Entry 4J8W (X-ray diffraction, 2.41 A resolution); this record covers chains A and J of the 10 polymer chains in the assembly.

[Chain A]
Protein: Histone H3.2
Source organism: Xenopus laevis
UniProt: P84233 (H32_XENLA); residues 1-135 here correspond to UniProt positions 2-136 (UniProt number = residue number + 1)
Amino-acid sequence (135 residues; each row starts with the number of its first residue):
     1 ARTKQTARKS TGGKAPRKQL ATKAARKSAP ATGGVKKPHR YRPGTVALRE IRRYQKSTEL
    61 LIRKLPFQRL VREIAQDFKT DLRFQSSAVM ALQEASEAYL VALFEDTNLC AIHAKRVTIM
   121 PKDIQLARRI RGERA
Disordered / not traced: 1-37, 135
Differences from the reference sequence: conflict Ala102 (Gly103 in P84233)
UniProt features mapped onto this chain:
  - modified residue: Arg2 (Asymmetric dimethylarginine), Thr3 (Phosphothreonine), Lys4 (Allysine), Gln5 (5-glutamyl dopamine), Thr6 (Phosphothreonine), Arg8 (Citrulline), Lys9 (N6,N6,N6-trimethyllysine), Ser10 (ADP-ribosylserine), Thr11 (Phosphothreonine), Lys14 (N6-(2-hydroxyisobutyryl)lysine), Arg17 (Asymmetric dimethylarginine), Lys18 (N6-(2-hydroxyisobutyryl)lysine), Lys23 (N6-(2-hydroxyisobutyryl)lysine), Arg26 (Citrulline), Lys27 (N6,N6,N6-trimethyllysine), Ser28 (ADP-ribosylserine), Lys36 (N6,N6,N6-trimethyllysine), Lys37 (N6-methyllysine), Tyr41 (Phosphotyrosine), Lys56 (N6,N6,N6-trimethyllysine) and 8 more in UniProt
  - lipidation: Cys110 (S-palmitoyl cysteine)

[Chain J]
Molecule: 145-nt DNA strand
Sequence (145 nucleotides; numbered -72 to 72; the number before each row is that of its first residue; numbers below 1 keep their minus sign (DA-72 is residue -72)):
   -72 ATCAATATCC ACCTGCAGAT ACTACCAAAA GTGTATTTGG AAACTGCTCC ATCAAAAGGC
   -12 ATGTTCAGCT GATTCAGCTG AACATGCCTT TTGATGGAGC AGTTTCCAAA TACACTTTTG
    48 GTAGTATCTG CAGGTGGATA TTGAT

[Interface between chain A and chain J]
Contacting residue pairs (27; chain A residue first):
  His39(A) - DA-68(J)  phosphate contact
  His39(A) - DT-67(J)  sugar contact
  Arg40(A) - DA9(J)  hydrogen bond to the base
  Arg40(A) - DC10(J)  sugar contact
  Tyr41(A) - DT-67(J)  sugar contact
  Tyr41(A) - DA-66(J)  sugar contact
  Tyr41(A) - DA9(J)  sugar contact
  Tyr41(A) - DC10(J)  hydrogen bond to the phosphate
  Arg42(A) - DA9(J)  sugar contact
  Pro43(A) - DA8(J)  phosphate contact
  Pro43(A) - DA9(J)  phosphate contact
  Gly44(A) - DA8(J)  hydrogen bond to the phosphate
  Gly44(A) - DA9(J)  hydrogen bond to the phosphate
  Thr45(A) - DA9(J)  hydrogen bond to the phosphate
  Val46(A) - DA9(J)  hydrogen bond to the phosphate
  Val46(A) - DC10(J)  phosphate contact
  Ala47(A) - DA9(J)  hydrogen bond to the phosphate
  Arg49(A) - DA-66(J)  phosphate contact
  Arg49(A) - DT-65(J)  phosphate contact
  Arg63(A) - DT17(J)  hydrogen bond to the sugar
  Arg63(A) - DT18(J)  salt bridge to the phosphate
  Lys64(A) - DT18(J)  hydrogen bond to the phosphate
  Leu65(A) - DT17(J)  phosphate contact
  Leu65(A) - DT18(J)  hydrogen bond to the phosphate
  Pro66(A) - DT17(J)  phosphate contact
  Arg69(A) - DT17(J)  salt bridge to the phosphate
  Arg83(A) - DG26(J)  sugar contact
Also at the interface, not in a pair above, chain A (18 interface residues in all): Asp81, Lys115
Also at the interface, not in a pair above, chain J (12 interface residues in all): DG-2, DA25

[In short]
18 residues of chain A and 12 residues of chain J are in contact; the contacts include 10 hydrogen bonds and 2
salt bridges. Polar pairs include Arg40(A)-DA9(J), Arg63(A)-DT17(J) and Tyr41(A)-DC10(J).
Chain A is Histone H3.2 (Xenopus laevis) and chain J is a 145-nt DNA strand; the structure, X-ray structure of
NCP145 with chlorido(eta-6-p-cymene)(N-fluorophenyl-2-pyridinecarbothioamide)osmium(II), was determined by
X-ray diffraction, deposited together with 4J8V, 4J8X and 4J8U.
